PDB entry 5UDI | X-ray diffraction, 1.58 A resolution | chains A and B

[Chain A]
Molecule: Interferon-induced protein with tetratricopeptide repeats 1
From: Homo sapiens
Reference sequence: P09914 (IFIT1_HUMAN); numbering as in UniProt (aligned over 1-478)
Sequence (479 residues; numbered 0 to 478; the number before each row is that of its first residue; numbering starts at 0):
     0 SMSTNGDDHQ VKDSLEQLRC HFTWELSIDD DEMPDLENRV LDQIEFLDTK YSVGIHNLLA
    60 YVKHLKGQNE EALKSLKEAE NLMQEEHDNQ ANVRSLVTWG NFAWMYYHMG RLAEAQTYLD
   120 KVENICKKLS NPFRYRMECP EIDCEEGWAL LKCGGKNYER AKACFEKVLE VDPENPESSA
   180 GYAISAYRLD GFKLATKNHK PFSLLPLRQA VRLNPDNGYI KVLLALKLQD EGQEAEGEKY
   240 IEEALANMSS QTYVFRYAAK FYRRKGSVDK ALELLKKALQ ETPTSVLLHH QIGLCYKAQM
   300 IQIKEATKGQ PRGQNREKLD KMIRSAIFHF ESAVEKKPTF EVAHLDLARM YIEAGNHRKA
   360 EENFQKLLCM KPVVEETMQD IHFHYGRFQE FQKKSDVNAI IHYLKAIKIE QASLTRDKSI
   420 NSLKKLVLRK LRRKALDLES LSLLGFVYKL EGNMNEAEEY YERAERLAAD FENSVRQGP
Disordered / not traced: 0-7, 468-478
Sequence notes: expression tag (0); engineered mutation Glu457 (Leu in P09914), Glu464 (Leu in P09914)
Swiss-Prot annotation at these positions:
  - binding site (mRNA): Trp147
  - binding site (RNA): Gly190, Lys259, His289, Gln290, Lys336
  - mutagenesis: Asp34 (D34A: Abolishes PPP-RNA-binding), Arg38 (R38A: Loss of capped RNA-binding; R38M: Abolishes PPP-RNA-binding), Gln42 (Q42A: Decreased capped RNA-binding. Decreased translation inhibition of viral RNAs lacking 2'-O-methylation of the 5' cap; Q42E: Reduced PPP-RNA-binding. Decreased capped RNA-binding ...), Leu46 (L46A: Decreased capped RNA-binding. Decreased translation inhibition of viral RNAs lacking 2'-O-methylation of the 5' cap), Thr48 (T48A: No effect on capped RNA-binding), Trp147 (W147F: Decreased capped RNA-binding. Decreased translation inhibition of viral RNAs lacking 2'-O-methylation of the 5' cap; W147M: Loss of capped RNA-binding ...), Lys151 (K151M: Loss of capped RNA-binding. Loss of translation inhibition of viral RNAs lacking 2'-O-methylation of the 5' cap), Tyr157 (Y157F: Reduced PPP-RNA-binding. Reduced capped RNA-binding. Loss of capped RNA-binding and decreased translation inhibition of viral RNAs lacking 2'-O-methylation of the 5' cap ...), Glu176 (E176A: Decreased capped RNA-binding. Decreased translation inhibition of viral RNAs lacking 2'-O-methylation of the 5' cap), Arg187 (R187A: Loss of capped RNA-binding. Loss of translation inhibition of viral RNAs lacking 2'-O-methylation of the 5' cap; R187H: Abolishes PPP-RNA-binding. Loss of capped RNA-binding ...), Asn216 (N216A: No effect on capped RNA-binding; N216D: No effect on capped RNA-binding), Tyr218 (Y218A: Decreased capped RNA-binding. Decreased translation inhibition of viral RNAs lacking 2'-O-methylation of the 5' cap), 3 further mutagenesis entries in UniProt
Ion coordination: Ca2+ site 1 near Asp47 (its only coordinating residue here); Ca2+ site 2 near Glu77 (its only coordinating residue here)
What the authors report for this chain:
  - binding site for the 4-nt RNA strand (chain B): Arg38, Gln42, Leu46, Thr48, Trp147, Leu150, Lys151, Ile183, Arg187, Asn216, Tyr218, Arg255, His289
  - contacts within the chain: Asp34-Arg38, Trp147-Glu176
  - mutagenesis - R38A, W147M, K151M, Y157F/H289A, Y157F/Q290E, R187A, R187H: abolished binding to the 4-nt RNA strand (chain B)
  - mutagenesis - Q42A, Q42E, Y157F, Y218A, H289A, Q290E: decreased binding to the 4-nt RNA strand (chain B)
  - mutagenesis - W147F, N216A, N216D: unchanged binding to the 4-nt RNA strand (chain B)
  - specificity-determining residues: Tyr157, Arg187, His289, Gln290
  - mutagenesis - W147M, Y157F, R187H, Q290E: decreased binding to Cap0-HCoV RNA
  - mutagenesis - Q42A, Y157F, Y218A: decreased binding to capped RNA
  - mutagenesis - W147F, N216A: unchanged binding to m7Gppp-RNA
  - mutagenesis - W147M: abolished binding to m7Gppp-RNA
  - mutagenesis - R187A, R187H: abolished binding to capped RNA
  - mutagenesis - N216A, N216D: unchanged binding to Gppp-RNA
  - mutagenesis - R38A, K151M: abolished binding to PPP-RNA

[Chain B]
Molecule: 4-nt RNA strand
Sequence (4 nucleotides; each row starts with the number of its first residue):
     1 XAAA
Modified positions: GTA (p1-7-methylguanosine-P3-adenosine-5',5'-triphosphate) at position 1

[Interface between chain A and chain B]
Pairs across the interface - 42 pairs, chain A then chain B:
  Arg38(A) with GTA_1(B)
  Gln42(A) with GTA_1(B)
  Leu46(A) with GTA_1(B)
  Thr48(A) with GTA_1(B)
  Trp147(A) with GTA_1(B)
  Leu150(A) with GTA_1(B)
  Lys151(A) with GTA_1(B)
  Gly154(A) with GTA_1(B)
  Tyr157(A) with GTA_1(B)
  Ile183(A) with GTA_1(B)
  Tyr186(A) with A2(B), phosphate contact
  Arg187(A) with GTA_1(B); A2(B), salt bridge to the phosphate
  Gly190(A) with A4(B), hydrogen bond to the base
  Phe191(A) with GTA_1(B)
  Leu193(A) with A4(B), base contact
  Ala194(A) with A4(B), base contact
  Asn216(A) with GTA_1(B)
  Tyr218(A) with GTA_1(B)
  Tyr252(A) with GTA_1(B)
  Arg255(A) with GTA_1(B)
  Tyr256(A) with GTA_1(B); A2(B), hydrogen bond to the phosphate
  Lys259(A) with A3(B), salt bridge to the phosphate
  Arg262(A) with A3(B), salt bridge to the phosphate; A4(B), salt bridge to the phosphate
  Leu286(A) with GTA_1(B); A2(B), sugar contact
  His289(A) with A2(B), hydrogen bond to the sugar; A3(B), sugar contact
  Gln290(A) with A2(B), hydrogen bond to the phosphate; A3(B), hydrogen bond to the phosphate
  Leu293(A) with A3(B), sugar contact
  Lys336(A) with A2(B), hydrogen bond to the base
  Phe339(A) with A2(B), stacking on the base
  Val341(A) with A2(B), base contact; A3(B), base contact
  Leu344(A) with A3(B), base contact
  Asp345(A) with A3(B), hydrogen bond to the sugar
  Val372(A) with GTA_1(B)
  Val373(A) with GTA_1(B)
  Asp379(A) with A3(B), hydrogen bond to the base
Interface residues without a listed pair, chain A (40 interface residues in all): Gly153, Ile219, Val285, Glu340, Thr376

[Overview]
40 residues of chain A face 4 of chain B across their interface, with 8 hydrogen bonds, 4 salt bridges and 1
aromatic stacking contact. Polar contacts include Gly190(A)-A4(B), Lys336(A)-A2(B) and Asp379(A)-A3(B). The
paper reports a binding site for the 4-nt RNA strand (chain B) at Arg38(A), Gln42(A) and Leu46(A) among
others; R38A, W147M and K151M of chain A, among others, abolish binding to the 4-nt RNA strand (chain B); 16
substitutions were tested in all.
Here chain A is Interferon-induced protein with tetratricopeptide repeats 1 (Homo sapiens) and chain B is a
4-nt RNA strand. Entry 5UDI (IFIT1 monomeric mutant (L457E/L464E) with m7Gppp-AAAA (syn and anti conformations
of cap)) was determined by X-ray diffraction, deposited together with 5UDJ, 5UDK and 5UDL.
